2PPP - chain A; structure by X-ray diffraction, 0.94 A resolution.

Chain A:
Molecule: FK506-binding protein 1A
Source organism: Homo sapiens
Notes: EC 5.2.1.8
UniProt: P62942 (FKB1A_HUMAN); residues 1-107 here correspond to UniProt positions 2-108 (UniProt number = residue number + 1)
Chain sequence (107 residues; numbered 1 to 107; the number before each row is that of its first residue):
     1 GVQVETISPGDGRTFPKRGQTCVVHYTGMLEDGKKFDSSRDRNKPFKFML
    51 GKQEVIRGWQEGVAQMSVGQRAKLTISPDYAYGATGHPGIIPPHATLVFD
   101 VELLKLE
Construct notes: engineered mutation Q60 (Glu61 in P62942)
Swiss-Prot annotation at these positions:
  - modified residue: K52 (N6-acetyllysine)
Reported in the primary citation:
  - contacts within the chain: W59-F99 (hydrophobic contact), V55-W59 (hydrophobic contact), G51-Q60 (hydrogen bond), K52-Q60 (hydrogen bond), V55-Q60 (hydrogen bond), Q60-A64 (backbone contact)
  - conformationally variable residues (helix shift, loop rearrangement, side-chain flip): K52, Q53, V55, W59, Q60, F99

Overview:
The paper reports conformational variability at K52, Q53 and V55 among others; contacts within the chain
involving W59, F99 and V55 among others.
Chain A is FK506-binding protein 1A (Homo sapiens); the structure, Crystal structure of E60Q mutant of FKBP12,
was determined by X-ray diffraction together with 2PPN and 2PPO from the same study.
